Entry 1E3C (X-ray diffraction, 2.65 A resolution); this record covers chain P.

[Chain P]
Molecule: Arylsulfatase A
Source organism: Homo sapiens
Notes: EC 3.1.6.8
Reference sequence: P15289 (ARSA_HUMAN); numbering as in UniProt (aligned over 19-507)
Amino-acid sequence (489 residues; each row starts with the number of its first residue):
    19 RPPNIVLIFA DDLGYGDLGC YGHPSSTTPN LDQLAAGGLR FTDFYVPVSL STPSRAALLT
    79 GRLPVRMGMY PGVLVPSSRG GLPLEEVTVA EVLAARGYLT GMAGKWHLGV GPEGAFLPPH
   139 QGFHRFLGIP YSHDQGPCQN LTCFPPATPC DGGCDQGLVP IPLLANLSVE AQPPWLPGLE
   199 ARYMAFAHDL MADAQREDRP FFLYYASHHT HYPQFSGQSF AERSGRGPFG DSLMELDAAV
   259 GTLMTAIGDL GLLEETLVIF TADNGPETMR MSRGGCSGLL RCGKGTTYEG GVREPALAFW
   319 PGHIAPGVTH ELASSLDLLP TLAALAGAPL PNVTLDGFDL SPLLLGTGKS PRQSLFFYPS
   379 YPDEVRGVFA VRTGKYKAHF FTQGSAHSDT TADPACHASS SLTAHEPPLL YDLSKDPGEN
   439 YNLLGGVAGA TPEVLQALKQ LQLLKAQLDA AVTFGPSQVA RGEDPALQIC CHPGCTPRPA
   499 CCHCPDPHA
Unresolved in the structure: 444-447, 504-507
Disulfide bonds: C156-C172, C161-C168, C300-C414, C488-C500, C489-C502, C493-C499
Covalently attached groups: N-acetylglucosamine (NAG) linked to N184
Differences from the reference sequence: engineered mutation S69 (Cys in P15289); conflict E215 (Gln in P15289)
Metal / ion sites: Mg2+: D29, D30, D281, N282
UniProt features mapped onto this chain:
  - active site: H125
  - binding site (Ca(2+)): D29, D30, D281, N282
  - binding site (substrate): K123, S150, H229, K302
  - glycosylation (N-linked (GlcNAc...) asparagine): N158, N184, N350
  - natural variant: D29 (D29N: In MLD), D30 (D30H: In MLD), G32 (G32S: In MLD), L52 (L52P: In MLD), L68 (L68P: In MLD), P82 (P82L: In MLD), R84 (R84Q: In MLD; R84W: In MLD), G86 (G86D: In MLD), P94 (P94A: In MLD), S95 (S95N: In MLD), S96 (S96F: In MLD; S96L: In MLD), G99 (G99D: In MLD; G99V: In MLD), 77 further natural variant entries in UniProt
From the paper describing this entry:
  - post-translational modification sites: N184
  - catalytic residues: K123, H125, S150, H229, D281 (proposed by the authors, not directly observed)

[In short]
Covalently linked N-acetylglucosamine: at N184. The Mg2+ site is built by D29, D30, D281 and N282. Curated
annotation (UniProt) lists active-site residue H125, 4 Ca2+-binding residues and 4 substrate-binding residues.
The paper reports catalytic residues K123, H125 and S150 among others; a modification site at N184.
Chain P is Arylsulfatase A (Homo sapiens); the structure, Crystal structure of an Arylsulfatase A mutant C69S
soaked in synthetic substrate, was determined by X-ray diffraction together with 1E2S from the same study.
